Entry 9DHK (X-ray diffraction, 2.35 A resolution); this record covers chains A and B of the 3 polymer chains in the assembly.

# Chain A
Protein: RecQ-mediated genome instability protein 1
Source organism: Homo sapiens
UniProtKB: Q9H9A7 (RMI1_HUMAN); residues 475-625 here = UniProt positions 475-625
Amino-acid sequence (152 residues; row label = number of the first residue in the row):
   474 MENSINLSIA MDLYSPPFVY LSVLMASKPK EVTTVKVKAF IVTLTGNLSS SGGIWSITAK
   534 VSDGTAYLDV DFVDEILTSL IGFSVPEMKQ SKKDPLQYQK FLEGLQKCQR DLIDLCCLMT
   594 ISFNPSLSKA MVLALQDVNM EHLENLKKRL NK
Disordered / not traced: 474-483
Differences from the reference sequence: initiating methionine (474)

# Chain B
Protein: RecQ-mediated genome instability protein 2
Source organism: Homo sapiens
UniProtKB: Q96E14 (RMI2_HUMAN); residue numbers follow UniProt; this construct covers 1-147
Amino-acid sequence (147 residues; row label = number of the first residue in the row):
     1 MAAAADSFSG GPAGVRLPRS PPLKVLAEQL RRDAEGGPGA WRLSRAAAGR GPLDLAAVWM
    61 QGRVVMADRG EARLRDPSGD FSVRGLERVP RGRPCLVPGK YVMVMGVVQA CSPEPCLQAV
   121 KMTDLSDNPI HESMWELEVE DLHRNIP
Disordered / not traced: 1-12
UniProt features mapped onto this chain:
  - DNA-binding region: Ser44 to Glu114 (OB)
  - modified residue: Ala2 (N-acetylalanine), Ser7 (Phosphoserine)
  - mutagenesis: Lys24 (K24A: Abolishes interaction with RMI1, TOP3A and BLM), Trp59 (W59A: According to PubMed:18923083, abolishes interaction with RMI1, TOP3A and BLM. According to PubMed:18923082, does not affect interaction with RMI1 and TOP3A), Lys100 (K100A: Does not affect interaction with RMI1, TOP3A and BLM), Lys121 (K121A: According to PubMed:18923083, does not affect interaction with RMI1, TOP3A and BLM. According to PubMed:18923082, affects interaction with BLM and the BMI complex), Trp135 (W135A: Abolishes interaction with RMI1, TOP3A and BLM)

# Chain A / chain B interface
Pairs across the interface (64; chain A residue first):
  Met484(A) - Asn145(B)
  Phe491(A) - Met134(B)  hydrophobic
  Tyr493(A) - Glu138(B)
  Tyr493(A) - Asp141(B)  hydrogen bond
  Tyr493(A) - Leu142(B)  hydrogen bond (side chain-backbone)
  Tyr493(A) - Asn145(B)
  Lys511(A) - His131(B)  hydrogen bond
  Lys511(A) - Glu138(B)  salt bridge
  Phe513(A) - Pro22(B)  hydrophobic
  Phe513(A) - Trp59(B)  hydrophobic
  Phe513(A) - Met105(B)  hydrophobic
  Ile514(A) - Lys121(B)  hydrogen bond (backbone-side chain)
  Val515(A) - Met105(B)  hydrophobic
  Val515(A) - Lys121(B)
  Thr516(A) - Val15(B)
  Leu517(A) - Val15(B)
  Lys533(A) - Leu17(B)
  Ser535(A) - Pro22(B)
  Asp536(A) - Trp59(B)
  Asp536(A) - Leu142(B)
  Gly537(A) - Pro22(B)
  Gly537(A) - Leu23(B)
  Gly537(A) - Trp59(B)
  Gly537(A) - Leu142(B)
  Thr538(A) - Pro21(B)
  Thr538(A) - Leu142(B)
  Ala539(A) - Pro21(B)
  Tyr540(A) - Pro18(B)  hydrogen bond (side chain-backbone)
  Tyr540(A) - Ser20(B)  hydrogen bond (side chain-backbone)
  Tyr540(A) - Pro21(B)
  Tyr540(A) - Pro22(B)
  Tyr540(A) - Met105(B)
  Arg583(A) - Arg93(B)
  Arg583(A) - Pro94(B)
  Asp584(A) - Arg93(B)  salt bridge
  Ile586(A) - Arg91(B)
  Ile586(A) - Gly92(B)
  Ile586(A) - Lys121(B)  hydrogen bond (backbone-side chain)
  Ile586(A) - Thr123(B)
  Asp587(A) - Gly92(B)
  Asp587(A) - Arg93(B)  salt bridge
  Asp587(A) - Thr123(B)
  Cys589(A) - Trp59(B)  hydrophobic
  Cys589(A) - His131(B)
  Asp610(A) - Asn128(B)  hydrogen bond
  Asp610(A) - His131(B)  salt bridge
  Val611(A) - Asn128(B)  hydrogen bond (backbone-side chain)
  Val611(A) - Ile130(B)  hydrophobic
  Val611(A) - His131(B)
  Val611(A) - Met134(B)  hydrophobic
  Asn612(A) - Ile130(B)
  Met613(A) - Ile130(B)
  Leu616(A) - Ser133(B)
  Leu616(A) - Met134(B)  hydrophobic
  Leu616(A) - Leu137(B)  hydrophobic
  Leu619(A) - Leu137(B)  hydrophobic
  Leu619(A) - Glu138(B)
  Leu619(A) - Asp141(B)
  Lys620(A) - Leu137(B)
  Arg622(A) - Asp141(B)  salt bridge
  Leu623(A) - Leu137(B)
  Leu623(A) - Asp141(B)
  Leu623(A) - Arg144(B)  hydrogen bond (backbone-side chain)
  Lys625(A) - Glu140(B)  salt bridge
Other interface residues (no listed pair), chain A (34 interface residues in all): Val496, Ala512, His615
Other interface residues (no listed pair), chain B (33 interface residues in all): Arg19, Lys24, Pro90, Met103, Asp124, Leu125

# Summary
Chain A and chain B form an interface of 34 and 33 residues respectively, with 10 hydrogen bonds and 6 salt
bridges. Polar contacts include Lys511(A)-Glu138(B), Asp584(A)-Arg93(B) and Asp587(A)-Arg93(B). UniProt lists
a DNA-binding region and 5 mutagenesis sites on chain B.
Chain A is RecQ-mediated genome instability protein 1 and chain B is RecQ-mediated genome instability protein
2, both from Homo sapiens; the structure, RMI1-RMI2 bound to cyclic peptide L3, was determined by X-ray
diffraction (same publication as 9DI4).
